Entry 7AOA (electron microscopy, 19.40 A resolution (very low resolution: no residue pairs are listed; an interface is given only as per-side residue counts)); this record covers chains A and B of the 7 polymer chains in the assembly.

[Chain A]
Name: Metastasis-associated protein MTA1
From: Homo sapiens
UniProtKB: Q13330 (MTA1_HUMAN); residues 1-715 here = UniProt positions 1-715
Chain sequence (715 residues; row label = number of the first residue in the row):
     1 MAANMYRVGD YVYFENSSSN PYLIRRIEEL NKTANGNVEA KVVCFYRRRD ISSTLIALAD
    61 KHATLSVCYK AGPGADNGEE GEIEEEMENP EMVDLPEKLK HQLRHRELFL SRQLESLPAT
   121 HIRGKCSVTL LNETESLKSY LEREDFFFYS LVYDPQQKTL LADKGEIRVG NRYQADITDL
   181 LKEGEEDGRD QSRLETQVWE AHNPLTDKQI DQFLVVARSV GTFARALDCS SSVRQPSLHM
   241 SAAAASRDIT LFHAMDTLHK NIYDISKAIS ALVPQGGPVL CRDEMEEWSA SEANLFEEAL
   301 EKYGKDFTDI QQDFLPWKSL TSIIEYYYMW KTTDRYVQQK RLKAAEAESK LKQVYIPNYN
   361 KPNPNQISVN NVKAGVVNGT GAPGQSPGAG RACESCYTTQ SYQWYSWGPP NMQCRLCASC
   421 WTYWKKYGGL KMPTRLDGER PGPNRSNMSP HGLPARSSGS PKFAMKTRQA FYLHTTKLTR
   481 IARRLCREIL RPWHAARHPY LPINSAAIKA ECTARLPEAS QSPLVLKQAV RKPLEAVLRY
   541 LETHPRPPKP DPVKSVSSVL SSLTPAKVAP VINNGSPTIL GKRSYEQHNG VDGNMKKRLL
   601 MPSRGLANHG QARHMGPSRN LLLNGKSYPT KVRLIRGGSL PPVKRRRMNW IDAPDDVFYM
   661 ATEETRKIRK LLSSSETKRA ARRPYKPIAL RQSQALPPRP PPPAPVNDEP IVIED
Unresolved in the structure: 1-8, 53-100, 161, 164, 229-236, 341-467, 519-528, 547-715
Residues lining bound ligands: inositol hexakisphosphate (IHP): Lys305, Tyr327, Tyr328, Lys331, Tyr336
Swiss-Prot annotation at these positions:
  - zinc finger: Cys393 to Cys420 (GATA-type)
  - region: Asp656 to Lys686 (Interaction with RBBP4)
  - motif: Pro545 to Pro552 (SH3-binding), Leu696 to Pro705 (SH3-binding), Ile711 to Asp715 (SUMO interaction motif 1 (SIM))
  - modified residue: Ser386 (Phosphoserine), Ser446 (Phosphoserine), Ser449 (Phosphoserine), Ser522 (Phosphoserine), Thr564 (Phosphothreonine), Ser576 (Phosphoserine), Thr578 (Phosphothreonine), Lys626 (N6-acetyllysine), Ser639 (Phosphoserine)
  - cross-link (Glycyl lysine isopeptide (Lys-Gly)): Lys182 (interchain with G-Cter in ubiquitin), Lys509 (interchain with G-Cter in SUMO2 and SUMO3), Lys549 (interchain with G-Cter in SUMO2), Lys626 (interchain with G-Cter in ubiquitin)
  - mutagenesis: Lys182 (K182A: Reduced ubiquitination. Significant reduction in ubiquitination; when associated with A-626), Lys509 (K509R: Reduced sumoylation and transcriptional corepressor activity), Lys626 (K626A: Loss of acetylation and transcriptional coactivator activity. Reduced ubiquitination. Significant reduction in ubiquitination; when associated with A-182), Ile711 to Ile713 (Significant loss of interaction with SUMO1 and SUMO2 and reduced transcriptional corepressor activity)

[Chain B]
Name: Histone deacetylase 1
From: Homo sapiens
Notes: EC 3.5.1.98
UniProtKB: Q13547 (HDAC1_HUMAN); residues 1-482 here = UniProt positions 1-482
Chain sequence (482 residues; each row starts with the number of its first residue):
     1 MAQTQGTRRK VCYYYDGDVG NYYYGQGHPM KPHRIRMTHN LLLNYGLYRK MEIYRPHKAN
    61 AEEMTKYHSD DYIKFLRSIR PDNMSEYSKQ MQRFNVGEDC PVFDGLFEFC QLSTGGSVAS
   121 AVKLNKQQTD IAVNWAGGLH HAKKSEASGF CYVNDIVLAI LELLKYHQRV LYIDIDIHHG
   181 DGVEEAFYTT DRVMTVSFHK YGEYFPGTGD LRDIGAGKGK YYAVNYPLRD GIDDESYEAI
   241 FKPVMSKVME MFQPSAVVLQ CGSDSLSGDR LGCFNLTIKG HAKCVEFVKS FNLPMLMLGG
   301 GGYTIRNVAR CWTYETAVAL DTEIPNELPY NDYFEYFGPD FKLHISPSNM TNQNTNEYLE
   361 KIKQRLFENL RMLPHAPGVQ MQAIPEDAIP EESGDEDEDD PDKRISICSS DKRIACEEEF
   421 SDSEEEGEGG RKNSSNFKKA KRVKTEDEKE KDPEEKKEVT EEEKTKEEKP EAKGVKEEVK
   481 LA
Unresolved in the structure: 1-7, 377-482
Ion coordination: K+ site 1: Asp174, Asp176, His178, Ser197, Phe198; Zn2+: Asp176, His178, Asp264; K+ site 2: Phe187, Thr190, Val193
Residues lining bound ligands: inositol hexakisphosphate (IHP): Tyr23, Gly27, His28, Lys31, Arg270, Ile305, Arg306
Swiss-Prot annotation at these positions:
  - active site: His141
  - binding site (1D-myo-inositol 1,4,5,6-tetrakisphosphate): Gly27, Lys31, Arg270
  - binding site (Zn(2+)): Asp176, His178, Asp264
  - modified residue: Lys74 (N6-acetyllysine), Lys220 (N6-acetyllysine), Cys261 (S-nitrosocysteine), Cys273 (S-nitrosocysteine), Ser393 (Phosphoserine), Ser406 (Phosphoserine), Ser409 (Phosphoserine), Ser421 (Phosphoserine), Ser423 (Phosphoserine), Lys432 (N6-methylated lysine)
  - cross-link (Glycyl lysine isopeptide (Lys-Gly)): Lys74 (interchain with G-Cter in SUMO2), Lys438 (interchain with G-Cter in SUMO2), Lys444 (interchain with G-Cter in SUMO), Lys456 (interchain with G-Cter in SUMO2), Lys457 (interchain with G-Cter in SUMO2), Lys473 (interchain with G-Cter in SUMO2), Lys476 (interchain with G-Cter in SUMO), Lys480 (interchain with G-Cter in SUMO2)
  - mutagenesis: Ala136 to Gly138 (Impaired protein deacetylase activity without affecting the protein decrotonylase activity), His141 (H141A: Abolishes histone deacetylase and decrotonylase activities), Phe287 (F287Y: Abolishes interaction with CHFR; when associated with I-297), Met297 (M297I: Abolishes interaction with CHFR; when associated with Y-287), Glu391 to Ala482 (Strongly decreases deacetylase activity, and disrupts interaction with NuRD and SIN3 complexes), Ser421 (S421A: Strongly decreases deacetylase activity, and disrupts interaction with NuRD and SIN3 complexes; S421D/E: Slightly decreases deacetylase activity), Ser423 (S423A: Strongly decreases deacetylase activity, and disrupts interaction with NuRD and SIN3 complexes; S423D/E: Decreases deacetylase activity), Glu424 to Glu426 (Abolished histone deacetylase and decrotonylase activities), Glu424 (E424A: Slightly decreases deacetylase activity, no effect on interaction with NuRD and SIN3 complexes), Glu425 (E425A: No effect on deacetylase activity, no effect on interaction with NuRD and SIN3 complexes), Glu426 (E426A: Decreases deacetylase activity, and disrupts interaction with NuRD and SIN3 complexes)

[Chain A / chain B interface]
At this resolution (19 A) residue pairs are not listed: 59 residues of chain A and 64 of chain B lie at the interface.

[Summary]
Chain A and chain B form an interface of 59 and 64 residues respectively. Inositol hexakisphosphate is bound
between chain A and chain B.
Chain A is Metastasis-associated protein MTA1 and chain B is Histone deacetylase 1, both from Homo sapiens;
the structure, Structure of the extended MTA1/HDAC1/MBD2/RBBP4 NURD deacetylase complex, was determined by
electron microscopy, deposited together with 7AO8 and 7AO9.
